3TUZ - chains A and B of the 4 polymer chains in the assembly; structure by X-ray diffraction, 3.40 A resolution.

Chain A (and B):
Molecule: D-methionine transport system permease protein metI
Source organism: Escherichia coli
Notes: chain B of this document is another copy of the same molecule, construct and numbering; everything in this record applies to it too
UniProtKB: P31547 (METI_ECOLI); residue numbers follow UniProt; this construct covers 1-217
Sequence (217 residues; row label = number of the first residue in the row):
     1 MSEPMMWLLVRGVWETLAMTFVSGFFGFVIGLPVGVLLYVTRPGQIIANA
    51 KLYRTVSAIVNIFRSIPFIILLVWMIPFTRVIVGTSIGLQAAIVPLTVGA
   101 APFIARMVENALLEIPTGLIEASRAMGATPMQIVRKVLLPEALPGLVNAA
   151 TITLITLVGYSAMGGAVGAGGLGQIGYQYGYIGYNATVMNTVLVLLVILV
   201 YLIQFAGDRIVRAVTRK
Disordered / not traced: 217

Interface between chain A and chain B:
Pairs across the interface - 47 pairs, chain A then chain B:
  N61(A) with Y201(B)
  I62(A) with Y201(B)
  S65(A) with V197(B); V200(B); Y201(B)
  I66(A) with L193(B), hydrophobic; V197(B), hydrophobic
  P67(A) with G159(B)
  I69(A) with A162(B)
  I70(A) with L193(B), hydrophobic; L196(B), hydrophobic
  V73(A) with G176(B); G180(B); Y181(B); M189(B), hydrophobic
  W74(A) with M189(B); N190(B), hydrogen bond; L193(B), hydrophobic
  G159(A) with P67(B)
  A162(A) with I69(B), hydrophobic
  M163(A) with I69(B), hydrophobic; M163(B), hydrophobic; A166(B), hydrophobic
  A166(A) with Y181(B)
  V167(A) with Y177(B), hydrophobic; Y181(B), hydrophobic
  G176(A) with V73(B)
  Y177(A) with A166(B), hydrogen bond (side chain-backbone); Y177(B), hydrogen bond
  G180(A) with V73(B)
  Y181(A) with V73(B); A166(B); V167(B), hydrogen bond (side chain-backbone); G168(B)
  M189(A) with I70(B); W74(B), hydrophobic
  N190(A) with W74(B)
  L193(A) with I66(B), hydrophobic; I70(B), hydrophobic; W74(B), hydrophobic
  L196(A) with I70(B), hydrophobic
  V197(A) with S65(B); I66(B), hydrophobic
  V200(A) with S65(B)
  Y201(A) with N61(B); I62(B), hydrogen bond (side chain-backbone); S65(B)
Other interface residues (no listed pair), chain A (32 interface residues in all): A58, P77, V158, L172, G173, Y184, V192
Other interface residues (no listed pair), chain B (31 interface residues in all): A58, P77, V158, G173, Y184

Summary:
32 residues of chain A and 31 residues of chain B are in contact, with 5 hydrogen bonds. Among the polar pairs
are W74(A)-N190(B), Y177(A)-A166(B) and Y177(A)-Y177(B).
Chain A and chain B are both D-methionine transport system permease protein metI (Escherichia coli); the
structure, Inward facing conformations of the MetNI methionine ABC transporter: CY5 SeMet soak crystal form,
was determined by X-ray diffraction (same publication as 3TUI and 3TUJ).
